4W80 - chains A and B of the 4 polymer chains in the assembly; structure by X-ray diffraction, 3.20 A resolution.

[Chain A (and B)]
Name: B-cell receptor-associated protein 29
Source organism: Homo sapiens
Notes: chain B of this document is another copy of the same molecule, construct and numbering; everything in this record applies to it too
UniProt: Q9UHQ4 (BAP29_HUMAN), isoform Q9UHQ4-2; residue numbers follow UniProt; this construct covers 168-229
Sequence (64 residues; numbered 166 to 229; the number before each row is that of its first residue):
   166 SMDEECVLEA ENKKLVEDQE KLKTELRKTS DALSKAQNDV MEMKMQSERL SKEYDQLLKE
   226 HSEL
Differences from the reference sequence: expression tag (166-167)

[Chain A / chain B interface]
Residue-residue contacts (31):
  Leu173(A) - Ser227(B)
  Leu173(A) - Glu228(B)
  Leu173(A) - Leu229(B)
  Asn177(A) - Leu223(B)
  Asn177(A) - Leu229(B)  hydrogen bond (side chain-backbone)
  Leu180(A) - Leu223(B)  hydrophobic
  Gln184(A) - Ser216(B)  hydrogen bond
  Gln184(A) - Tyr219(B)
  Gln184(A) - Asp220(B)
  Leu187(A) - Ser212(B)
  Leu191(A) - Met208(B)  hydrophobic
  Leu191(A) - Ser212(B)
  Leu198(A) - Leu198(B)  hydrophobic
  Leu198(A) - Ala201(B)
  Leu198(A) - Gln202(B)
  Leu198(A) - Val205(B)  hydrophobic
  Gln202(A) - Leu198(B)
  Gln202(A) - Ser199(B)
  Gln202(A) - Gln202(B)  hydrogen bond
  Val205(A) - Leu198(B)  hydrophobic
  Met208(A) - Leu191(B)  hydrophobic
  Lys209(A) - Leu191(B)
  Lys209(A) - Ser195(B)  hydrogen bond
  Ser212(A) - Leu191(B)
  Ser216(A) - Gln184(B)  hydrogen bond
  Tyr219(A) - Gln184(B)
  Leu223(A) - Asn177(B)
  Leu223(A) - Leu180(B)  hydrophobic
  Ser227(A) - Leu173(B)
  Glu228(A) - Leu173(B)
  Leu229(A) - Asn177(B)  hydrogen bond (backbone-side chain)
Other interface residues (no listed pair), chain A (23 interface residues in all): Thr194, Ser195, Ala201, Glu213, Asp220
Other interface residues (no listed pair), chain B (25 interface residues in all): Leu187, Lys188, Arg192, Thr194, Lys209

[Summary]
The interface between chain A and chain B involves 23 residues on one side and 25 on the other, with 6
hydrogen bonds. Polar pairs include Asn177(A)-Leu229(B), Gln184(A)-Ser216(B) and Gln202(A)-Gln202(B).
Chain A and chain B are both B-cell receptor-associated protein 29 (Homo sapiens); the structure, Tetrameric
BAP29 vDED with disulfide bonds in crystal contacts, was determined by X-ray diffraction (same publication as
4W7Z).
